Entry 5L60 (X-ray diffraction, 2.70 A resolution); this record covers chains K and W of the 28 polymer chains in the assembly.

== Chain K ==
Protein: Proteasome subunit beta type-5
From: Homo sapiens
Notes: EC 3.4.25.1
UniProt: chimeric construct of P28074, P30656: residues 1-138 from P28074 (PSB5_HUMAN) positions 60-197 (UniProt number = residue number + 59); residues 139-211 from P30656 positions 215-287 (UniProt number = residue number + 76)
Sequence (211 residues; each row starts with the number of its first residue):
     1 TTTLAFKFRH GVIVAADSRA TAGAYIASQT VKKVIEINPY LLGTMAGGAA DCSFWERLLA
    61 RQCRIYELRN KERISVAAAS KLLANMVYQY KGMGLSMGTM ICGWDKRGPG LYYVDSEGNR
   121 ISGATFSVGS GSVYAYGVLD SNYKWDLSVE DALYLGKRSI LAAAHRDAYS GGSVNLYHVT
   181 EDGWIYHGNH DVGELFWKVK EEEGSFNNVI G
Swiss-Prot annotation at these positions:
  - active site: Thr-1 (Nucleophile)
  - binding site (bortezomib): Ala-49
Covalently attached groups: PR-924 (39V) linked to Thr-1
Bound ions: Mg2+ site 1 near Leu-82 (its only coordinating residue here); Mg2+ site 2: Ala-164, Asp-167, Ser-170 (shared with Asp-204(W) of chain W)
Ligand contacts: PR-924 (39V; N-[(3-methyl-1H-inden-2-yl)carbonyl]-D-alanyl-N-[(2S,4R)-5-hydroxy-4-methyl-3-oxo-1-phenylpentan-2-yl]-L-tryptophanamide): Arg-19, Ala-20, Thr-21, Ala-22, Val-31, Lys-33, Met-45, Ala-46, Gly-47, Gly-48, Ala-49, Ser-96, Ser-130, Tyr-169
What the authors report for this chain:
  - binding site for PR-924: Thr-1
  - catalytic residues: Thr-1 (citing earlier work)

== Chain W ==
Protein: Proteasome subunit beta type-3
From: Saccharomyces cerevisiae (strain ATCC 204508 / S288c)
Notes: EC 3.4.25.1
UniProt: P25451 (PSB3_YEAST); residues 0-204 here correspond to UniProt positions 1-205 (UniProt number = residue number + 1)
Sequence (205 residues; numbered 0 to 204; the number before each row is that of its first residue; numbering starts at 0):
     0 MSDPSSINGG IVVAMTGKDC VAIACDLRLG SQSLGVSNKF EKIFHYGHVF LGITGLATDV
    60 TTLNEMFRYK TNLYKLKEER AIEPETFTQL VSSSLYERRF GPYFVGPVVA GINSKSGKPF
   120 IAGFDLIGCI DEAKDFIVSG TASDQLFGMC ESLYEPNLEP EDLFETISQA LLNAADRDAL
   180 SGWGAVVYII KKDEVVKRYL KMRQD
Unresolved in the structure: 0
Swiss-Prot annotation at these positions:
  - modified residue: Ser-30 (Phosphoserine)
  - cross-link: Lys-69 (Glycyl lysine isopeptide (Lys-Gly) (interchain with G-Cter in ubiquitin))
Bound ions: Mg2+: Asp-204 (shared with Ala-164(K), Asp-167(K), Ser-170(K) of chain K)

== How chain K and chain W interact ==
Residue-residue contacts (41):
  Arg-19(K) / Asp-204(W)  salt bridge
  Ala-24(K) / Asp-177(W)
  Ala-24(K) / Ala-178(W)  hydrogen bond (backbone-backbone)
  Tyr-25(K) / Gln-144(W)
  Tyr-25(K) / Arg-176(W)
  Ile-26(K) / Asp-175(W)
  Ile-26(K) / Arg-176(W)  hydrogen bond (backbone-side chain)
  Ile-26(K) / Asp-177(W)
  Ile-26(K) / Ala-178(W)
  Ala-27(K) / Arg-176(W)  hydrogen bond (backbone-side chain)
  Ser-28(K) / Arg-176(W)
  Gln-29(K) / Asp-175(W)
  Tyr-134(K) / Leu-33(W)
  Ala-164(K) / Asp-204(W)
  His-165(K) / Trp-182(W)  hydrogen bond (backbone-side chain)
  His-165(K) / Gln-203(W)  hydrogen bond (side chain-backbone)
  Arg-166(K) / Ser-32(W)
  Arg-166(K) / Leu-33(W)
  Arg-166(K) / Gly-34(W)  hydrogen bond (side chain-backbone)
  Arg-166(K) / Trp-182(W)
  Asp-167(K) / Ser-32(W)
  Ala-168(K) / Arg-27(W)
  Ala-168(K) / Ser-32(W)  hydrogen bond (backbone-backbone)
  Ala-168(K) / Ala-178(W)
  Tyr-169(K) / Ser-32(W)
  Ser-170(K) / Asp-204(W)
  Gly-171(K) / Asp-204(W)
  Gly-172(K) / Arg-202(W)  hydrogen bond (backbone-side chain)
  Gly-172(K) / Asp-204(W)  hydrogen bond (backbone-side chain)
  Asp-191(K) / Arg-202(W)  salt bridge
  Val-192(K) / Asp-204(W)
  Gly-193(K) / Arg-202(W)
  Phe-196(K) / Gln-203(W)
  Trp-197(K) / Lys-200(W)
  Trp-197(K) / Met-201(W)
  Trp-197(K) / Gln-203(W)
  Asn-208(K) / Asn-37(W)
  Asn-208(K) / Lys-38(W)  hydrogen bond (backbone-side chain)
  Val-209(K) / Asn-37(W)
  Val-209(K) / Gln-203(W)
  Gly-211(K) / Lys-200(W)
Interface residues without a listed pair, chain K (26 interface residues in all): Ile-210
Interface residues without a listed pair, chain W (20 interface residues in all): Gln-31, Val-35, Leu-179

== Overview ==
Chain K and chain W form an interface of 26 and 20 residues respectively, with 10 hydrogen bonds and 2 salt
bridges. Polar contacts include Arg-19(K)/Asp-204(W), Asp-191(K)/Arg-202(W) and Ile-26(K)/Arg-176(W). PR-924
is covalently linked to Thr-1(K). The paper reports the catalytic residue Thr-1(K); a binding site for PR-924
at Thr-1(K).
Chain K is Proteasome subunit beta type-5 (Homo sapiens) and chain W is Proteasome subunit beta type-3
(Saccharomyces cerevisiae (strain ATCC 204508 / S288c)); the structure, Yeast 20S proteasome with human beta5c
(1-138) and human beta6 (97-111; 118-133) in complex with PR-924, was determined by X-ray diffraction (same
publication as 5L52, 5L54, 5L55, 5L5A, 5L5B, 5L5D and 30 further entries).
